9GCH - chains C and T of the 6 polymer chains in the assembly; structure by electron microscopy, 1.90 A resolution.

== Chain C ==
Name: 3-hydroxyacyl-CoA dehydrogenase type-2
From: Homo sapiens
Notes: EC 1.1.1.35, 1.1.1.62, 1.1.1.239, 1.1.1.178, 1.1.1.53, 1.1.1.159
UniProtKB: Q99714 (HCD2_HUMAN); residue numbers follow UniProt; this construct covers 1-261
Sequence (261 residues; row label = number of the first residue in the row):
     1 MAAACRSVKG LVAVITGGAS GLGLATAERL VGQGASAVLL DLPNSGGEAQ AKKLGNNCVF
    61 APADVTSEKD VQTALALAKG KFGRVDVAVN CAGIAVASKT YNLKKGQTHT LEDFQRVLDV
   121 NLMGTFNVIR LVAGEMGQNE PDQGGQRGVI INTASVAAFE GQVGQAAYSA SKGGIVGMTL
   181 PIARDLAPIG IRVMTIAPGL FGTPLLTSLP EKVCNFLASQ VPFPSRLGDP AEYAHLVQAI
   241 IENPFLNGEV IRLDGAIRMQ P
Not modelled in the structure: 1-6
Curated features (UniProtKB/Swiss-Prot):
  - active site: Tyr-168 (Proton acceptor)
  - binding site (NAD(+)): Ser-20, Leu-22, Asp-41, Asp-64, Val-65, Cys-91, Tyr-168, Lys-172, Phe-201, Thr-203
  - binding site (substrate): Ser-155
  - modified residue: Ala-2 (N-acetylalanine), Lys-53 (N6-acetyllysine), Lys-69 (N6-acetyllysine), Lys-99 (N6-acetyllysine), Lys-105 (N6-acetyllysine), Lys-212 (N6-acetyllysine)
  - natural variant: Val-12 (V12L: In HSD10MD), Val-65 (V65A: In HSD10MD; uncertain significance), Asp-86 (D86G: In HSD10MD), Leu-122 (L122V: In HSD10MD), Arg-130 (R130C: In HSD10MD), Gln-165 (Q165H: In HSD10MD), Val-176 (V176M: In HSD10MD), Pro-210 (P210S: In HSD10MD), Lys-212 (K212E: In HSD10MD), Arg-226 (R226Q: In HSD10MD), Asn-247 (N247S: In HSD10MD), Glu-249 (E249Q: In HSD10MD)
  - mutagenesis: Ser-20 (S20F: Decreased dehydrogenase activity. Does not affect mitochondrial tRNA 5'-end processing. Does not affect tRNA methylation), Lys-172 (K172A: Abolishes dehydrogenase activity. Does not affect mitochondrial tRNA 5'-end processing. Does not affect tRNA methylation. Does not affect homotetramerization)

== Chain T ==
Molecule: mt-tRNA-His-CCA
Sequence (71 nucleotides; row label = number of the first residue in the row):
     2 UAAAUAUAGU UUAACCAAAA CAUCAGAUUG UGAAUCUGAC AACAGAGGCU UACGACCCCU
    62 UAUUUACCCC A
Not modelled in the structure: 16-18, 72
Covalent attachments: guanosine-5'-triphosphate (GTP) linked to U2
Bound ions: Mg2+ near U11 (its only coordinating residue here)

== Interface between chain C and chain T ==
Pairs across the interface (10):
  Ala-97(C) / G31(T)  hydrogen bond to the base
  Ala-97(C) / U32(T)  base contact
  Ser-98(C) / G31(T)  hydrogen bond to the base
  Lys-99(C) / U29(T)  hydrogen bond to the sugar
  Lys-99(C) / U30(T)  salt bridge to the phosphate
  Lys-99(C) / G31(T)  hydrogen bond to the base
  Lys-104(C) / U29(T)  salt bridge to the phosphate
  Lys-104(C) / U30(T)  salt bridge to the phosphate
  Lys-105(C) / G31(T)  base contact
  Gln-107(C) / G31(T)  base contact
Other interface residues (no listed pair), chain C (9 interface residues in all): Asn-102, Pro-210, Lys-212
Other interface residues (no listed pair), chain T (6 interface residues in all): G33, A35

== Overview ==
9 residues of chain C and 6 residues of chain T are in contact, with 4 hydrogen bonds and 3 salt bridges.
Polar contacts include Ala-97(C)/G31(T), Ser-98(C)/G31(T) and Lys-99(C)/G31(T). GTP is covalently linked to
U2(T).
Here chain C is 3-hydroxyacyl-CoA dehydrogenase type-2 (Homo sapiens) and chain T is mt-tRNA-His-CCA. Entry
9GCH (Human mitochondrial RNase Z with tRNA-His-CCA, SDR5C1/TRMT10C focus) was determined by electron
microscopy together with 9EY0 from the same study.
